8J6T - chains E and J of the 14 polymer chains in the assembly; structure by electron microscopy, 6.60 A resolution (low resolution: residue-level contacts below are approximate; hydrogen-bond / salt-bridge calls are withheld).

[Chain E]
Protein: Histone H3.1
Source organism: Homo sapiens
UniProtKB: P68431 (H31_HUMAN); residues 0-135 here correspond to UniProt positions 1-136 (UniProt number = residue number + 1)
Sequence (136 residues; row label = number of the first residue in the row; numbering starts at 0):
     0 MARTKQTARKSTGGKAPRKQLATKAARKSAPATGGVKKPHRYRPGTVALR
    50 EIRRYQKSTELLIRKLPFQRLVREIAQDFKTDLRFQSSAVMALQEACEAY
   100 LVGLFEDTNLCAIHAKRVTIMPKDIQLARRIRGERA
Disordered / not traced: 0-60, 135
Swiss-Prot annotation at these positions:
  - modified residue: Arg2 (Asymmetric dimethylarginine), Thr3 (Phosphothreonine), Lys4 (Allysine), Gln5 (5-glutamyl dopamine), Thr6 (Phosphothreonine), Arg8 (Citrulline), Lys9 (N6,N6,N6-trimethyllysine), Ser10 (ADP-ribosylserine), Thr11 (Phosphothreonine), Lys14 (N6-(2-hydroxyisobutyryl)lysine), Arg17 (Asymmetric dimethylarginine), Lys18 (N6-(2-hydroxyisobutyryl)lysine), Lys23 (N6-(2-hydroxyisobutyryl)lysine), Arg26 (Citrulline), Lys27 (N6,N6,N6-trimethyllysine), Ser28 (ADP-ribosylserine), Lys36 (N6,N6,N6-trimethyllysine), Lys37 (N6-methyllysine), Tyr41 (Phosphotyrosine), Lys56 (N6,N6,N6-trimethyllysine) and 8 more in UniProt
  - lipidation: Lys18 (N6-decanoyllysine)

[Chain J]
Molecule: Widom 601 DNA
Sequence (147 nucleotides; row label = number of the first residue in the row):
     1 ACAGGATGTATATATGTGACACGTGCCTGGAGACTAGGGAGTAATCCCCT
    51 TGGCGGTTAAAACGCGGGGGACAGCGCGTACGTGCGTTTAAGCGGTGCTA
   101 GAGCTGTCTACGACCAATTGAGCGGCCTCGGCACCGGGATTCTCCAG
Disordered / not traced: 1-28, 120-147

[Chain E / chain J interface]
Contacting residue pairs (5):
  Phe84(E) with DC77(J)
  Ser86(E) with DC77(J)
  Arg116(E) with DG97(J)
  Val117(E) with DG97(J)
  Thr118(E) with DG97(J)
Also at the interface, not in a pair above, chain E (6 interface residues in all): Gln85
Also at the interface, not in a pair above, chain J (4 interface residues in all): DG76, DT96

[Overview]
6 residues of chain E and 4 residues of chain J are in contact.
Here chain E is Histone H3.1 (Homo sapiens) and chain J is Widom 601 DNA. Entry 8J6T (Cryo-EM structure of the
double CAF-1 bound right-handed Di-tetrasome) was determined by electron microscopy together with 7Y5K, 7Y5L,
7Y5O, 7Y5U, 7Y5V, 7Y5W and 4 further entries from the same study.
